PDB entry 7D7V | X-ray diffraction, 2.80 A resolution | chains A and C

== Chain A ==
Molecule: 17delU1A
Organism: Acidobacterium capsulatum ATCC 51196
Notes: engineered mutation(s): G4del A51del G29C30G31A32 TO AUUGCACUCC
Sequence (57 nucleotides; each row starts with the number of its first residue):
     2 GCGCAACAUCCCCGCCGGUUGGGCGCAUUGCACUCCGCGCAGUGAACCGG
    52 CUGCGCC
Metal / ion sites: Mg2+ site 1 near A6 (its only coordinating residue here); Mg2+ site 2: A7, C8; Mg2+ site 3: A7 (together with NAD)
Ligand contacts:
  - GTP (guanosine-5'-triphosphate): G2, C57, C58
  - NAD (nicotinamide-adenine-dinucleotide): G4, C5, A6, A7, C12, C13, G54, C55
What the authors report for this chain:
  - self-association interface (contacts with another copy of this molecule); pairs are residue here / residue on that copy: C11/G45, C12/G45
  - contacts within the chain: C13/G43

== Chain C ==
Name: U1 small nuclear ribonucleoprotein A
Organism: Homo sapiens
UniProt: P09012 (SNRPA_HUMAN); residues 102-193 here correspond to UniProt positions 5-96 (UniProt number = residue number - 97)
Sequence (92 residues; numbered 102 to 193; the number before each row is that of its first residue):
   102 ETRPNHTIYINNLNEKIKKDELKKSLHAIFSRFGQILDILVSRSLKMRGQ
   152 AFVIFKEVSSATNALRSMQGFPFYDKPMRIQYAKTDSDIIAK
Differences from the reference sequence: engineered mutation His-128 (Tyr31 in P09012), Arg-133 (Gln36 in P09012)
UniProt features mapped onto this chain:
  - modified residue: Lys-157 (N6-acetyllysine)

== Chain A / chain C interface ==
Residue-residue contacts - 41 pairs, chain A then chain C:
  G23(A) / Lys-119(C)  salt bridge to the phosphate
  G24(A) / Lys-119(C)  salt bridge to the phosphate
  A28(A) / Leu-146(C)  base contact
  A28(A) / Arg-149(C)  hydrogen bond to the base
  U29(A) / Glu-116(C)  hydrogen bond to the base
  U29(A) / Arg-149(C)  base contact
  U30(A) / Asn-112(C)  base contact
  U30(A) / Asn-113(C)  hydrogen bond to the base
  U30(A) / Lys-177(C)  base contact
  U30(A) / Arg-180(C)  hydrogen bond to the base
  G31(A) / Tyr-110(C)  base contact
  G31(A) / Asn-112(C)  hydrogen bond to the base
  G31(A) / Asn-113(C)  hydrogen bond to the base
  G31(A) / Glu-116(C)  base contact
  G31(A) / Lys-147(C)  hydrogen bond to the sugar
  G31(A) / Arg-149(C)  hydrogen bond to the base
  G31(A) / Gly-150(C)  base contact
  G31(A) / Gln-151(C)  hydrogen bond to the base
  C32(A) / Glu-102(C)  base contact
  C32(A) / Tyr-110(C)  stacking on the base
  C32(A) / Met-148(C)  sugar contact
  C32(A) / Phe-153(C)  base contact
  C32(A) / Gln-182(C)  hydrogen bond to the base
  C32(A) / Tyr-183(C)  hydrogen bond to the base
  C32(A) / Ala-184(C)  base contact
  C32(A) / Lys-185(C)  hydrogen bond to the base
  A33(A) / Met-148(C)  sugar contact
  A33(A) / Phe-153(C)  stacking on the base
  A33(A) / Thr-186(C)  base contact
  A33(A) / Asp-187(C)  hydrogen bond to the base
  A33(A) / Ser-188(C)  hydrogen bond to the base
  C34(A) / Thr-186(C)  base contact
  C34(A) / Asp-187(C)  hydrogen bond to the base
  C34(A) / Ser-188(C)  base contact
  C34(A) / Asp-189(C)  hydrogen bond to the base
  C37(A) / Ser-143(C)  hydrogen bond to the phosphate
  C37(A) / Ser-145(C)  phosphate contact
  G38(A) / Ser-145(C)  hydrogen bond to the phosphate
  G38(A) / Leu-146(C)  hydrogen bond to the phosphate
  G38(A) / Lys-147(C)  salt bridge to the phosphate
  G38(A) / Arg-149(C)  salt bridge to the phosphate
Also at the interface, not in a pair above, chain A (12 interface residues in all): C25
Also at the interface, not in a pair above, chain C (29 interface residues in all): His-107, Leu-114, Lys-117, Leu-141

== In short ==
12 residues of chain A face 29 of chain C across their interface, with 19 hydrogen bonds, 4 salt bridges and 2
aromatic stacking contacts. Polar contacts include A28(A)/Arg-149(C), U29(A)/Glu-116(C) and U30(A)/Asn-113(C).
From the paper: a self-association interface involving C11(A), C12(A) and G45(A); contacts within the chain
involving C13(A) and G43(A).
Here chain A is 17delU1A (Acidobacterium capsulatum ATCC 51196) and chain C is U1 small nuclear
ribonucleoprotein A (Homo sapiens). Entry 7D7V (Crystal Structure of the Domain1 of NAD+ Riboswitch with
nicotinamide adenine dinucleotide (NAD+) and U1A protein) was determined by X-ray diffraction.
